PDB entry 8IYD | electron microscopy, 3.10 A resolution | chains C and U of the 30 polymer chains in the assembly

Chain C:
Name: Tail tube protein
From: Escherichia phage lambda
UniProtKB: P03733 (TUBE_LAMBD); numbering as in UniProt (aligned over 1-246)
Amino-acid sequence (246 residues; row label = number of the first residue in the row):
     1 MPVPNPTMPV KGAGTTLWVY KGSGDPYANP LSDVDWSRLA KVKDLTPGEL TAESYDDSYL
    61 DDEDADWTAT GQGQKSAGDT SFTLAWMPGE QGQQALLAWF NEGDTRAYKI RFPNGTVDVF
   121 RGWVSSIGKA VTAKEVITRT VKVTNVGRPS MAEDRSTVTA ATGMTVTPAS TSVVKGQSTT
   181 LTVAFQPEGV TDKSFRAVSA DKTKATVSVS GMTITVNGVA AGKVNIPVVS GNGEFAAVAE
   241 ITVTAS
Unresolved in the structure: 1-2

Chain U:
Name: Tail tube terminator protein
From: Escherichia phage lambda
UniProtKB: P03732 (TTTP_LAMBD); residues 4-134 here correspond to UniProt positions 1-131 (UniProt number = residue number - 3)
Amino-acid sequence (131 residues; each row starts with the number of its first residue):
     4 MKHTELRAAV LDALEKHDTG ATFFDGRPAV FDEADFPAVA VYLTGAEYTG EELDSDTWQA
    64 ELHIEVFLPA QVPDSELDAW MESRIYPVMS DIPALSDLIT SMVASGYDYR RDDDAGLWSS
   124 ADLTYVITYE M

How chain C and chain U interact:
Pairs across the interface (11):
  Gly-12(C) / Leu-56(U)
  Gly-14(C) / Leu-56(U)
  Thr-15(C) / Leu-56(U)
  Thr-15(C) / Asp-57(U)
  Arg-38(C) / Asp-57(U)  salt bridge
  Lys-41(C) / Glu-55(U)
  Lys-41(C) / Asp-57(U)
  Val-42(C) / Glu-55(U)
  Val-42(C) / Leu-56(U)  hydrogen bond (backbone-backbone)
  Val-42(C) / Asp-57(U)
  Lys-43(C) / Glu-54(U)
Other interface residues (no listed pair), chain C (12 interface residues in all): Thr-16, Leu-39, Ala-40, Leu-45, Lys-134
Other interface residues (no listed pair), chain U (6 interface residues in all): Val-106, Glu-133

In short:
Chain C and chain U form an interface of 12 and 6 residues respectively; the contacts include 1 hydrogen bond
and 1 salt bridge. Polar pairs include Arg-38(C)/Asp-57(U) and Val-42(C)/Leu-56(U).
Here chain C is Tail tube protein and chain U is Tail tube terminator protein, both from Escherichia phage
lambda. Entry 8IYD (Tail cap of phage lambda tail) was determined by electron microscopy together with 8IYK,
8IYL, 8JVM and 8KGE from the same study.
